1CPM - chain A; structure by X-ray diffraction, 2.00 A resolution.

# Chain A
Molecule: Circularly permuted
Organism: Paenibacillus macerans
Notes: EC 3.2.1.73
UniProtKB: P23904 (GUB_PAEMA); residues 1-156 here correspond to UniProt positions 82-237 (UniProt number = residue number + 81)
Sequence (214 residues; row label = number of the first residue in the row):
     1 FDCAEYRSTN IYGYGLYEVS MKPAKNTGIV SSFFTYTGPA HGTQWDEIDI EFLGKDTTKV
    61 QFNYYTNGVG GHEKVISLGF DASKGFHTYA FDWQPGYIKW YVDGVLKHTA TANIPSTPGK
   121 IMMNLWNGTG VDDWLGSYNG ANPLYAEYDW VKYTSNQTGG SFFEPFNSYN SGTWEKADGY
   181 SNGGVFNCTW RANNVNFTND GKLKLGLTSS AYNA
Swiss-Prot annotation at these positions:
  - active site: Glu47 (Nucleophile), Glu51 (Proton donor)
Cystine bridges: Cys3-Cys188
Ion coordination: Ca2+: Asp149, Pro165, Gly201

# Summary
Asp149, Pro165 and Gly201 coordinate Ca2+. From UniProt: active-site residues Glu47 and Glu51.
Chain A is Circularly permuted (Paenibacillus macerans); the structure, Native-like in vivo folding of a
circularly permuted jellyroll protein shown by crystal structure analysis, was determined by X-ray
diffraction, deposited together with 1CPN.
